Entry 7UTP (electron microscopy, 3.80 A resolution); this record covers chains A and E of the 10 polymer chains in the assembly.

Chain A (and E):
Protein: Capsid protein VP1
Organism: Canis lupus familiaris
Notes: chain E of this document is another copy of the same molecule, construct and numbering; everything in this record applies to it too
Reference sequence: Q11213 (CAPSD_PAVCB); residues 37-584 here correspond to UniProt positions 180-727 (UniProt number = residue number + 143)
Sequence (548 residues; row label = number of the first residue in the row):
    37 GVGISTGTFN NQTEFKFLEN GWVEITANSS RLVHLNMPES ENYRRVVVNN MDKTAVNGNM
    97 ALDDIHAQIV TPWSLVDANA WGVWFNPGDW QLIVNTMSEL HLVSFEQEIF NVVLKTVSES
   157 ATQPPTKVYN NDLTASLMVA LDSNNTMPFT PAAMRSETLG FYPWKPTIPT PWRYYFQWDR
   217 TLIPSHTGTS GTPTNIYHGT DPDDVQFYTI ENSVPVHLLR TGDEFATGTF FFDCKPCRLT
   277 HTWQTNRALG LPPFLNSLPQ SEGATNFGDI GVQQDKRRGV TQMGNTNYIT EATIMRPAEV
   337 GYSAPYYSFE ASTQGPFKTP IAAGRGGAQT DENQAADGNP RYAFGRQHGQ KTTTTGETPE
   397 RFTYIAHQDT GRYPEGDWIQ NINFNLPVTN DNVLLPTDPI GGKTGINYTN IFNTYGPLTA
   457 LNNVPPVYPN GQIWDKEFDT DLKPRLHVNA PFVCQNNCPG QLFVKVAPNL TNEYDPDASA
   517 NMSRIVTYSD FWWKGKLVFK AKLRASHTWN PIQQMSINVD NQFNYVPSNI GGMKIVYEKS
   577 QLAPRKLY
Not modelled in the structure: 156-161, 362-371
Disulfides: C490-C494
Swiss-Prot annotation at these positions:
  - binding site (Mg(2+)): N180

Interface between chain A and chain E:
Pairs across the interface - 82 pairs, chain A then chain E:
  V38(A) with G39(E)
  E77(A) with W200(E)
  N78(A) with G567(E), hydrogen bond (side chain-backbone)
  Y79(A) with W200(E), hydrophobic; P563(E); G567(E)
  R80(A) with P563(E); S564(E); N565(E), hydrogen bond (side chain-backbone); I566(E); G567(E)
  R81(A) with F559(E); V562(E); P563(E), hydrogen bond (side chain-backbone); S564(E), hydrogen bond (backbone-backbone); N565(E)
  D168(A) with K151(E), salt bridge; N167(E), hydrogen bond
  T170(A) with V149(E); K151(E), hydrogen bond; N167(E), hydrogen bond; T257(E)
  S172(A) with N147(E)
  M174(A) with W528(E), hydrophobic
  F212(A) with V562(E), hydrophobic
  T236(A) with Q558(E), hydrogen bond
  D237(A) with Q558(E)
  P238(A) with I553(E); N554(E); V555(E), hydrophobic; Q558(E)
  V241(A) with Q558(E)
  F243(A) with P563(E), hydrophobic
  T245(A) with W200(E)
  E247(A) with F45(E); N47(E); P199(E)
  N248(A) with N47(E), hydrogen bond; Q48(E); N122(E); P199(E)
  S249(A) with Q48(E), hydrogen bond (backbone-side chain)
  V250(A) with Q48(E)
  P251(A) with Q48(E)
  V252(A) with T44(E), hydrogen bond (backbone-side chain); F45(E), hydrogen bond (backbone-backbone)
  L254(A) with S41(E); N147(E); W528(E), hydrophobic
  R256(A) with V38(E), hydrogen bond (side chain-backbone); G39(E); I40(E); S41(E); N147(E), hydrogen bond; T257(E)
  T257(A) with G39(E)
  G258(A) with G39(E), hydrogen bond (backbone-backbone)
  D259(A) with G39(E); S41(E), hydrogen bond
  L506(A) with L68(E), hydrophobic; H70(E); P202(E), hydrophobic; Y524(E), hydrogen bond (backbone-side chain)
  T507(A) with H70(E); Y165(E), hydrogen bond; Y524(E)
  N508(A) with N72(E), hydrogen bond (backbone-side chain); V153(E); Y524(E)
  Y510(A) with H70(E); P202(E), hydrogen bond (side chain-backbone); T203(E)
  P512(A) with I204(E); Q383(E)
  D513(A) with R382(E), hydrogen bond (backbone-side chain)
  S515(A) with R382(E); T388(E); T389(E); T390(E); T391(E)
  M518(A) with P202(E), hydrophobic
  I521(A) with Y165(E), hydrophobic
Also at the interface, not in a pair above, chain A (45 interface residues in all): G37, S154, L169, D239, A503, P504, N505, A514
Also at the interface, not in a pair above, chain E (50 interface residues in all): F146, V148, V164, L169, K201, D526, M569

Overview:
45 residues of chain A face 50 of chain E across their interface, with 21 hydrogen bonds and 1 salt bridge.
Polar contacts include D168(A)-K151(E), N78(A)-G567(E) and R80(A)-N565(E). From UniProt: Mg2+-binding residue
N180(A) on chain A.
Both chains are Capsid protein VP1 (Canis lupus familiaris). Entry 7UTP (CPV Affinity Purified Polyclonal Fab
A Site Fab) was determined by electron microscopy together with 7UTR, 7UTS, 7UTU and 7UTV from the same study.
